Entry 9K3P (electron microscopy, 2.98 A resolution); this record covers chains A and S of the 6 polymer chains in the assembly.

[Chain A]
Name: Guanine nucleotide-binding protein G(i) subunit alpha-1, Guanine nucleotide-binding protein G(s) subunit alpha isoforms short
Organism: Homo sapiens
Notes: EC 3.6.5.-
Reference sequence: chimeric construct of P63096, P63092: residues 8-26 from P63096 (GNAI1_HUMAN) positions 1-19 (UniProt number = residue number - 7); residues 27-83 from P63092 positions 27-67 (offset varies); residues 84-204 from P63096 (GNAI1_HUMAN) positions 61-181 (UniProt number = residue number - 23); residues 205-253 from P63092 positions 205-253 (same numbers); residues 264-394 from P63092 positions 264-394 (same numbers)
Amino-acid sequence (361 residues; row label = number of the first residue in the row; note: 26 numbers in that range are skipped by the numbering (no residue carries them; nothing is unmodelled there)):
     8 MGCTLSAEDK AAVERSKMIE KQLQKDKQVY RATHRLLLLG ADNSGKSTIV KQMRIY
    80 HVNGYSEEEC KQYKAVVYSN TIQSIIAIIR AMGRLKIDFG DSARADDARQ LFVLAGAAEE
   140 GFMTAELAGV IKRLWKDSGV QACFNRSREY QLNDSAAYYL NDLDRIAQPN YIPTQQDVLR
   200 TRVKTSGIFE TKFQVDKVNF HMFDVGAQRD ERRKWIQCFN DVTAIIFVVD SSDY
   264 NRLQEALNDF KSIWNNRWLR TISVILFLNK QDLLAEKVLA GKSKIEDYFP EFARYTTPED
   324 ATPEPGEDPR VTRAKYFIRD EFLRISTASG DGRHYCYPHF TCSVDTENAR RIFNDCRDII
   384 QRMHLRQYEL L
Not modelled in the structure: 8-11, 80-203
Differences from the reference sequence: engineered mutation Asp49 (Gly in P63092), Asn50 (Glu in P63092), Tyr63 (Leu in P63092), Ala226 (Gly in P63092), Asp249 (Ala in P63092), Asp252 (Ser in P63092), Asp272 (Leu in P63092), Ser366 (Ala in P63092), Ala372 (Ile in P63092), Ile375 (Val in P63092)
UniProt features mapped onto this chain:
  - lipidation: Gly9 (N-myristoyl glycine), Cys10 (S-palmitoyl cysteine)
  - region: Asp196 to Thr204 (G2 motif)
  - binding site (GTP): Ser174, Leu198 to Thr204
  - binding site (Mg(2+)): Thr204
  - modified residue: Arg201 (ADP-ribosylarginine)

[Chain S]
Name: scFv16
Organism: synthetic construct
Notes: antibody fragment or engineered binder
Amino-acid sequence (285 residues; each row starts with the number of its first residue; note: 16 numbers in that range are skipped by the numbering (no residue carries them; nothing is unmodelled there); a row labelled like 120A-120Q holds insertion residues (120A, then the next letters in order); numbers below 1 keep their minus sign (Met-36 is residue -36)):
   -36 MLLVNQSHQG FNKEHTSKMV SAIVLYVLLA AAAHSAFAVQ LVESGGGLVQ PGGSRKLSCS
    24 ASGFAFSSFG MHWVRQAPEK GLEWVAYISS GSGTIYYADT VKGRFTISRD DPKNTLFLQM
    84 TSLRSEDTAM YYCVRSIYYY GSSPFDFWGQ GTTLTVS
120A-120Q AGGGGSGGGGSGGGGSA
   137 DIVMTQATSS VPVTPGESVS ISCRSSKSLL HSNGNTYLYW FLQRPGQSPQ LLIYRMSNLA
   197 SGVPDRFSGS GSGTAFTLTI SRLEAEDVGV YYCMQHLEYP LTFGAGTKLE L
Not modelled in the structure: -36 to 1, 120A-120Q
Disulfides: Cys22-Cys96, Cys159-Cys229

[Interface between chain A and chain S]
Contacting residue pairs (21):
  Ser13(A) - His167(S)  hydrogen bond
  Ser13(A) - Tyr173(S)
  Ala14(A) - His232(S)
  Ala14(A) - Tyr235(S)  hydrophobic
  Glu15(A) - Tyr101(S)
  Glu15(A) - Pro107(S)
  Glu15(A) - Tyr173(S)
  Glu15(A) - Tyr175(S)  hydrogen bond
  Glu15(A) - Arg191(S)  salt bridge
  Glu15(A) - His232(S)
  Asp16(A) - Asn169(S)  hydrogen bond
  Lys17(A) - Tyr59(S)  hydrogen bond
  Ala18(A) - Tyr101(S)  hydrophobic
  Ala19(A) - Tyr101(S)
  Glu21(A) - Ser52(S)  hydrogen bond
  Glu21(A) - Ser53(S)
  Glu21(A) - Thr57(S)
  Arg22(A) - Ser31(S)
  Arg22(A) - Ile100(S)
  Arg22(A) - Tyr102(S)
  Met25(A) - Ser53(S)
Also at the interface, not in a pair above, chain S (20 interface residues in all): Tyr50, Gly54, Gly56, Leu233

[Overview]
10 residues of chain A and 20 residues of chain S are in contact; the contacts include 5 hydrogen bonds and 1
salt bridge. Polar pairs include Glu15(A)-Arg191(S), Ser13(A)-His167(S) and Glu15(A)-Tyr175(S). Curated
annotation (UniProt) lists 8 GTP-binding residues and Mg2+-binding residue Thr204(A) on chain A.
Chain A is Guanine nucleotide-binding protein G(i) subunit alpha-1, Guanine nucleotide-binding protein G(s)
subunit alpha isoforms short (Homo sapiens) and chain S is scFv16 (synthetic construct); the structure,
Cryo-EM structure of the unliganded human melanocortin receptor 1 (MC1R)-Gs complex, was determined by
electron microscopy, deposited together with 9K3F, 9K3H, 9K3K and 9K3L.
